PDB entry 6YOR | electron microscopy, 3.30 A resolution | chains E and H of the 3 polymer chains in the assembly

Chain E:
Name: Spike glycoprotein
Source organism: Severe acute respiratory syndrome coronavirus 2
UniProt: P0DTC2 (SPIKE_SARS2); residue numbers follow UniProt; this construct covers 330-532
Sequence (203 residues; each row starts with the number of its first residue):
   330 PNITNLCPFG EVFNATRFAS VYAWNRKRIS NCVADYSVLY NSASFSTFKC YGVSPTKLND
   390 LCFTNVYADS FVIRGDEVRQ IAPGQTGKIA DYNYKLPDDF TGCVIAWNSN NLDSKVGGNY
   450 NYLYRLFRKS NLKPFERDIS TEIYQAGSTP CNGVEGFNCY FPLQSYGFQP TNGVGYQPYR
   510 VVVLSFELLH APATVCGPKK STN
Disordered / not traced: 330-333, 529-532
Swiss-Prot annotation at these positions:
  - region: Arg403 to Asp405 (Integrin-binding motif), Asn448 to Phe456 (Immunodominant HLA epitope recognized by the CD8+)
  - glycosylation (N-linked (GlcNAc...) asparagine): Asn331 (complex), Asn343 (complex)
Cystine bridges: Cys336-Cys361, Cys379-Cys432, Cys391-Cys525, Cys480-Cys488

Chain H:
Name: IgG H chain
Source organism: Homo sapiens
Sequence (229 residues; numbered 0 to 228; the number before each row is that of its first residue; numbering starts at 0):
     0 TQMQLVQSGT EVKKPGESLK ISCKGSGYGF ITYWIGWVRQ MPGKGLEWMG IIYPGDSETR
    60 YSPSFQGQVT ISADKSINTA YLQWSSLKAS DTAIYYCAGG SGISTPMDVW GQGTTVTVAS
   120 TKGPSVFPLA PSSKSTSGGT AALGCLVKDY FPEPVTVSWN SGALTSGVHT FPAVLQSSGL
   180 YSLSSVVTVP SSSLGTQTYI CNVNHKPSNT KVDKKVEPKS CDKHHHHHH
Disordered / not traced: 133-136, 220-228
Cystine bridges: Cys22-Cys96, Cys144-Cys200

How chain E and chain H interact:
Contacting residue pairs - 23 pairs, chain E then chain H:
  Tyr369(E) - Gly28(H)
  Tyr369(E) - Thr31(H)
  Ser375(E) - Ile30(H)
  Thr376(E) - Tyr52(H)
  Phe377(E) - Ile30(H)  hydrophobic
  Phe377(E) - Thr31(H)
  Phe377(E) - Tyr52(H)  hydrogen bond (backbone-side chain)
  Lys378(E) - Tyr52(H)
  Lys378(E) - Asp55(H)  salt bridge
  Lys378(E) - Glu57(H)  salt bridge
  Cys379(E) - Gly101(H)
  Cys379(E) - Ile102(H)  hydrogen bond (backbone-backbone)
  Tyr380(E) - Ile102(H)  hydrophobic
  Gly381(E) - Ile102(H)  hydrogen bond (backbone-backbone)
  Gly381(E) - Ser103(H)
  Val382(E) - Ser100(H)
  Ser383(E) - Ser100(H)  hydrogen bond (side chain-backbone)
  Ser383(E) - Thr104(H)  hydrogen bond
  Pro384(E) - Thr31(H)
  Pro384(E) - Ser100(H)
  Thr385(E) - Gln1(H)
  Thr385(E) - Ser100(H)  hydrogen bond
  Lys386(E) - Asp107(H)
Interface residues without a listed pair, chain E (15 interface residues in all): Asn370, Phe374
Interface residues without a listed pair, chain H (18 interface residues in all): Tyr27, Tyr32, Trp33, Gly54, Arg59

Summary:
The interface between chain E and chain H involves 15 residues on one side and 18 on the other; the contacts
include 6 hydrogen bonds and 2 salt bridges. Among the polar pairs are Lys378(E)-Asp55(H), Lys378(E)-Glu57(H)
and Phe377(E)-Tyr52(H).
Here chain E is Spike glycoprotein (Severe acute respiratory syndrome coronavirus 2) and chain H is IgG H
chain (Homo sapiens). Entry 6YOR (Structure of the SARS-CoV-2 spike S1 protein in complex with CR3022 Fab) was
determined by electron microscopy (same publication as 6Z97 and 6YM0).
